PDB entry 6FWK | X-ray diffraction, 2.50 A resolution | chains A and T of the 3 polymer chains in the assembly

Chain A:
Molecule: DNA polymerase epsilon catalytic subunit A
From: Saccharomyces cerevisiae (strain ATCC 204508 / S288c)
Notes: EC 2.7.7.7
UniProtKB: P21951 (DPOE_YEAST); numbering as in UniProt (aligned over 1-1186)
Sequence (1191 residues; numbered -4 to 1186; the number before each row is that of its first residue; numbers below 1 keep their minus sign (Gly-4 is residue -4)):
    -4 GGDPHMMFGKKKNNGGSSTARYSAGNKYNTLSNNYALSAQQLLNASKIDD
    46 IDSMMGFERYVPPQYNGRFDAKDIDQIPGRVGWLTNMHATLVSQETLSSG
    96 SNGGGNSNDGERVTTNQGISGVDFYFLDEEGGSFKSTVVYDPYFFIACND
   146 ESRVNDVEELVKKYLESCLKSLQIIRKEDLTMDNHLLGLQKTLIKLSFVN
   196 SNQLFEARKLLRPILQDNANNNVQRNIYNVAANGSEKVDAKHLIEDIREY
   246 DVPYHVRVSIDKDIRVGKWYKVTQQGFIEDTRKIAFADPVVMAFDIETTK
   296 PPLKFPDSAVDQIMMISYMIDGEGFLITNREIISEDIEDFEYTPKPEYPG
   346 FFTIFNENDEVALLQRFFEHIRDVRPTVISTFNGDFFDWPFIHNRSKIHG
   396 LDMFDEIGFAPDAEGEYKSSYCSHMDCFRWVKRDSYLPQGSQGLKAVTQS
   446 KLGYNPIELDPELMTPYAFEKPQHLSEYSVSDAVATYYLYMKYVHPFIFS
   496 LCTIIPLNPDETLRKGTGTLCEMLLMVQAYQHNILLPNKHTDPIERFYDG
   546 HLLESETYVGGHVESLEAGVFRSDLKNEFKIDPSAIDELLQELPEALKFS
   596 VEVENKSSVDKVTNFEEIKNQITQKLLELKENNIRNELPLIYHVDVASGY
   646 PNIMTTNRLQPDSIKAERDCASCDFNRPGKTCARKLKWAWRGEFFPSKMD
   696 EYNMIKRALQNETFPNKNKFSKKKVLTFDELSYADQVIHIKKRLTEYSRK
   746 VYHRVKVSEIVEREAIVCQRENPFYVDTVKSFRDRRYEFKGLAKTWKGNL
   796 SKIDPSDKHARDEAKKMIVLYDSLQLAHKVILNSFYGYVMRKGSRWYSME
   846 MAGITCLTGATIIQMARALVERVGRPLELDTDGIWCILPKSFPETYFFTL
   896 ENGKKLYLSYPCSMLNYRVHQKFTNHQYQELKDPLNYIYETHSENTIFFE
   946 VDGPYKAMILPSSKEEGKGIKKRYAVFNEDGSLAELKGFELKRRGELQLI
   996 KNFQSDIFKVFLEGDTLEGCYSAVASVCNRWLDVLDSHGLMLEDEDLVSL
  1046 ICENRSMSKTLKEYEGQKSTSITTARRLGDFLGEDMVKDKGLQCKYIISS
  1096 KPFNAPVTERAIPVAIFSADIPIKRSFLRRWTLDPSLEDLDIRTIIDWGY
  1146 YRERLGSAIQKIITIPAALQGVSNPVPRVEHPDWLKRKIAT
Unresolved in the structure: -4 to 30, 91-111, 225-231, 661-675, 711-719, 1186
Differences from the reference sequence: expression tag (-4 to 0); engineered mutation Gly644 (Met in P21951)
Ion coordination: Ca2+ site 1: Asp290, Glu292, Asp477; Ca2+ site 2: Asp640, Val641, Asp877 (together with 2'-deoxyadenosine 5'-triphosphate); Fe ion: Cys677, Cys763
Residues lining bound ligands: 2'-deoxyadenosine 5'-triphosphate (DTP): Asp640, Val641, Ala642, Ser643, Gly644, Tyr645, Pro646, Arg781, Lys785, Lys824, Asn828, Tyr831, Asp877
UniProt features mapped onto this chain:
  - mutagenesis: Pro710 (P710S: In POL2-18; temperature-sensitive mutant)
From the paper describing this entry:
  - catalytic residues: Asp290, Glu292, Asp383, Asp477, Asp640, Asp877 (citing earlier work)

Chain T:
Molecule: 15-nt DNA strand
Sequence (15 nucleotides; row label = number of the first residue in the row):
     2 TCTTGAACGCGGTTA

How chain A and chain T interact:
Residue-residue contacts (51; chain A residue first):
  Lys510(A) with DT4(T), phosphate contact
  Gly511(A) with DT4(T), hydrogen bond to the phosphate; DT5(T), phosphate contact
  Thr512(A) with DT5(T), hydrogen bond to the phosphate
  Gly513(A) with DT5(T), hydrogen bond to the phosphate
  Thr514(A) with DT4(T), hydrogen bond to the phosphate; DT5(T), hydrogen bond to the phosphate
  Lys534(A) with DT4(T), base contact
  Thr552(A) with DA7(T), hydrogen bond to the phosphate
  Tyr553(A) with DG6(T), sugar contact; DA7(T), phosphate contact
  Val554(A) with DA8(T), phosphate contact
  Gly555(A) with DA7(T), hydrogen bond to the phosphate; DA8(T), hydrogen bond to the phosphate
  Gly556(A) with DA8(T), sugar contact
  Val558(A) with DA8(T), phosphate contact; DC9(T), phosphate contact
  Arg686(A) with DA8(T), salt bridge to the phosphate
  Arg744(A) with DA16(T), phosphate contact
  Val825(A) with DT5(T), base contact
  Asn828(A) with DT5(T), base contact
  Ser829(A) with DT5(T), base contact
  Gly832(A) with DT5(T), sugar contact; DG6(T), sugar contact
  Met835(A) with DG6(T), sugar contact
  Arg836(A) with DT4(T), base contact; DT5(T), salt bridge to the phosphate
  Lys837(A) with DT4(T), hydrogen bond to the base
  Gly838(A) with DT4(T), base contact
  Gly964(A) with DG10(T), phosphate contact
  Ile965(A) with DC11(T), phosphate contact
  Lys966(A) with DC9(T), salt bridge to the phosphate; DG10(T), hydrogen bond to the phosphate
  Lys967(A) with DA8(T), base contact; DC9(T), sugar contact
  Arg968(A) with DG10(T), sugar contact; DC11(T), salt bridge to the phosphate
  Glu985(A) with DC11(T), sugar contact
  Arg988(A) with DG10(T), base contact
  Lys1063(A) with DT14(T), phosphate contact; DT15(T), phosphate contact
  Pro1101(A) with DT14(T), phosphate contact
  Val1102(A) with DG13(T), phosphate contact; DT14(T), phosphate contact
  Thr1103(A) with DG13(T), phosphate contact; DT14(T), hydrogen bond to the phosphate
  Tyr1145(A) with DG12(T), phosphate contact; DG13(T), hydrogen bond to the phosphate
  Arg1149(A) with DG12(T), sugar contact
  Lys1156(A) with DC11(T), salt bridge to the phosphate; DG12(T), salt bridge to the phosphate
Other interface residues (no listed pair), chain A (42 interface residues in all): Tyr831, Tyr833, Arg1050, Thr1065, Ile1093, Ser1152
Other interface residues (no listed pair), chain T (14 interface residues in all): DC3

In short:
42 residues of chain A and 14 residues of chain T are in contact, with 12 hydrogen bonds and 6 salt bridges.
Polar contacts include Lys837(A)-DT4(T), Gly511(A)-DT4(T) and Thr512(A)-DT5(T). Chain A binds
2'-deoxyadenosine 5'-triphosphate. From UniProt: one mutagenesis site on chain A. From the paper: catalytic
residues Asp290(A), Glu292(A) and Asp383(A) among others.
Here chain A is DNA polymerase epsilon catalytic subunit A (Saccharomyces cerevisiae (strain ATCC 204508 /
S288c)) and chain T is a 15-nt DNA strand. Entry 6FWK (The crystal structure of Pol2CORE-M644G in complex with
DNA and an incoming nucleotide) was determined by X-ray diffraction (same publication as 6G0A and 6I8A).
